PDB entry 7ZR7 | electron microscopy, 3.70 A resolution | chains B and L of the 9 polymer chains in the assembly

[Chain B]
Protein: Spike glycoprotein, Fibritin
Organism: Severe acute respiratory syndrome coronavirus 2
UniProtKB: chimeric construct of P0DTC2, P10104: residues 1-1205 from P0DTC2 (SPIKE_SARS2) positions 1-1205 (same numbers); residues 1208-1234 from P10104 positions 458-484 (UniProt number = residue number - 750)
Sequence (1285 residues; row label = number of the first residue in the row):
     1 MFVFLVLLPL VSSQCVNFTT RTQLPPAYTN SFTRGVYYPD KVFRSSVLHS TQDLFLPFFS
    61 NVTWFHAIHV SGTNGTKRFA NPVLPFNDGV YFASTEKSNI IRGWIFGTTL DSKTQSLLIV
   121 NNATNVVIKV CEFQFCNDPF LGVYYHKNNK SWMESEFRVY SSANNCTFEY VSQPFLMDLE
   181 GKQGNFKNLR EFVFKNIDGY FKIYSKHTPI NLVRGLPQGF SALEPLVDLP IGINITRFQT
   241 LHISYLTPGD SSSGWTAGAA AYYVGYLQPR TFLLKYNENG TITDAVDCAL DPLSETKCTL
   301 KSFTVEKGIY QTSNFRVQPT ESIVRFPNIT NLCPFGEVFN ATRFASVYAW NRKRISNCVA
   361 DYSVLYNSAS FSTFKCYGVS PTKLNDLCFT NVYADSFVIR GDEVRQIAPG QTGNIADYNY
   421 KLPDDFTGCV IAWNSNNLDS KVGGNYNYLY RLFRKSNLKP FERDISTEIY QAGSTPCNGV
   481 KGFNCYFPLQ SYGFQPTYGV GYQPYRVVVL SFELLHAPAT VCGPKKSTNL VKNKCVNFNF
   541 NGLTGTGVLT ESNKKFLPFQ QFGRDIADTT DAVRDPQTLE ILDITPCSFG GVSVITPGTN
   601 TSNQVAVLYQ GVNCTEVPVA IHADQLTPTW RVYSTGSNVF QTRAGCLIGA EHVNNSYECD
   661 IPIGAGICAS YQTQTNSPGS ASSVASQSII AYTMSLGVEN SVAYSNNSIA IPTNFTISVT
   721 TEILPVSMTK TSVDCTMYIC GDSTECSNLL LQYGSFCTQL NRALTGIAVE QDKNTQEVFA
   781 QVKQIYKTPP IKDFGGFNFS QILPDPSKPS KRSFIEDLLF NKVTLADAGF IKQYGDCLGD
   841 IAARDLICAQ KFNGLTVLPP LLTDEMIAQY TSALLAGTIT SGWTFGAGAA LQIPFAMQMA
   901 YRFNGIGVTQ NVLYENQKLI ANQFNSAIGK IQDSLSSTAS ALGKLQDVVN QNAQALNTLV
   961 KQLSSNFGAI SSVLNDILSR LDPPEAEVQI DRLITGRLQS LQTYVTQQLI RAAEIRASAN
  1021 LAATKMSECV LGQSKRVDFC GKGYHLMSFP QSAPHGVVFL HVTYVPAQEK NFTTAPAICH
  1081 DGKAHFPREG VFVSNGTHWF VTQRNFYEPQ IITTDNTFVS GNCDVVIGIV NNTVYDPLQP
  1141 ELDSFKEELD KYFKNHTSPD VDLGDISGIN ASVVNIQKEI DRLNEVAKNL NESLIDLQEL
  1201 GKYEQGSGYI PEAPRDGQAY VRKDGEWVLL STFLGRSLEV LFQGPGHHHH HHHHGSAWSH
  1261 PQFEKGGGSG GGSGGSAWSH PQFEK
Unresolved in the structure: 1-12, 73-74, 180-185, 250-256, 620-637, 674-685, 825-851, 1145-1285
Cystine bridges: Cys-15/Cys-136, Cys-131/Cys-166, Cys-288/Cys-298, Cys-333/Cys-358, Cys-376/Cys-429, Cys-388/Cys-522, Cys-477/Cys-485, Cys-535/Cys-587, Cys-614/Cys-646, Cys-659/Cys-668, Cys-735/Cys-757, Cys-740/Cys-746, Cys-1029/Cys-1040, Cys-1079/Cys-1123
Covalent attachments: N-acetylglucosamine (NAG) linked to Asn-61, Asn-165, Asn-279, Asn-328, Asn-340, Asn-600, Asn-613, Asn-654, Asn-706, Asn-714, Asn-798, Asn-1071, Asn-1095, Asn-1131
Construct notes: variant Phe-18 (Leu in P0DTC2), Ala-80 (Asp in P0DTC2), Gly-215 (Asp in P0DTC2), Asn-414 (Lys417 in P0DTC2), Lys-481 (Glu484 in P0DTC2), Tyr-498 (Asn501 in P0DTC2), Gly-611 (Asp614 in P0DTC2), Val-698 (Ala701 in P0DTC2); engineered mutation Ile-243 (Arg246 in P0DTC2), Gly-679 (Arg682 in P0DTC2), Ser-680 (Arg683 in P0DTC2), Ser-682 (Arg685 in P0DTC2), Pro-983 (Lys986 in P0DTC2), Pro-984 (Val987 in P0DTC2), Leu-1229 (Phe479 in P10104); linker (1206-1207); expression tag (1235-1285)
Curated features (UniProtKB/Swiss-Prot):
  - glycosylation (N-linked (GlcNAc...) asparagine): Asn-17 (complex), Asn-61 (hybrid), Asn-74 (complex), Asn-122 (hybrid), Asn-149 (complex), Asn-165 (complex), Asn-234 (high mannose), Asn-331 (complex), Asn-603 (hybrid)

[Chain L]
Protein: Omi-42 light chain
Organism: Homo sapiens
Sequence (109 residues; row label = number of the first residue in the row):
     1 QSVVTQPPSA SGSLGQSVTI SCTGTSSDVG GYNYVSWYQQ HPGKAPKLMI FEVSKRPSGV
    61 PDRFSGSKSG NTASLTVSGL QAEDEADYYC SSYAGNKGVF GGGTKLTVL
Unresolved in the structure: 1
Cystine bridges: Cys-22/Cys-90

[How chain B and chain L interact]
Residue-residue contacts (8):
  Arg-400(B) with Asn-33(L)
  Asp-402(B) with Asn-33(L), hydrogen bond
  Arg-405(B) with Gly-31(L), hydrogen bond (side chain-backbone); Tyr-32(L)
  Gln-406(B) with Tyr-34(L)
  Thr-412(B) with Tyr-93(L), hydrogen bond
  Asn-414(B) with Tyr-34(L), hydrogen bond
  Tyr-502(B) with Ser-54(L)
Interface residues without a listed pair, chain B (9 interface residues in all): Gly-413, Tyr-450
Interface residues without a listed pair, chain L (8 interface residues in all): Glu-52, Lys-55

[In short]
9 residues of chain B face 8 of chain L across their interface, with 4 hydrogen bonds. Among the polar pairs
are Asp-402(B)/Asn-33(L), Arg-405(B)/Gly-31(L) and Thr-412(B)/Tyr-93(L). Covalently linked
N-acetylglucosamine: at Asn-61(B), Asn-165(B), Asn-279(B), Asn-328(B), Asn-340(B) and Asn-600(B) and 8 more.
Chain B is Spike glycoprotein, Fibritin (Severe acute respiratory syndrome coronavirus 2) and chain L is
Omi-42 light chain (Homo sapiens); the structure, Omi-42 fab in complex with sars-cov-2 beta spike
glycoprotein, was determined by electron microscopy (same publication as 7ZF6, 7ZF7, 7ZFD, 7ZFF, 7ZR8 and
7ZRC).
